Entry 2Z6A (X-ray diffraction, 2.88 A resolution); this record covers chains D and A of the 3 polymer chains in the assembly.

# Chain D
Molecule: 13-nt DNA strand
Sequence (13 nucleotides; each row starts with the number of its first residue):
   421 TGATAGCGCTATC

# Chain A
Protein: Modification methylase HhaI
Source organism: Haemophilus parahaemolyticus
Notes: EC 2.1.1.37
Reference sequence: P05102 (MTH1_HAEPH); residues 1-327 here = UniProt positions 1-327
Chain sequence (327 residues; row label = number of the first residue in the row):
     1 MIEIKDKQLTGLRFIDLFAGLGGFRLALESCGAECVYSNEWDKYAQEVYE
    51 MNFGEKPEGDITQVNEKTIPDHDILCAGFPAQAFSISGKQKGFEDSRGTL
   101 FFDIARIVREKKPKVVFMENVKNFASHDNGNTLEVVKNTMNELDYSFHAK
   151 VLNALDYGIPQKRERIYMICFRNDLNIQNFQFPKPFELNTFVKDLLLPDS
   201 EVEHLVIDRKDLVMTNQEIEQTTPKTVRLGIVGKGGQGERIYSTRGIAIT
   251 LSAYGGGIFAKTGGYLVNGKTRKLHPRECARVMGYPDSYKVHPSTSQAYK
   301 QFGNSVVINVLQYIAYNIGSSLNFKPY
Sequence notes: engineered mutation Ala81 (Cys in P05102)
Curated features (UniProtKB/Swiss-Prot):
  - mutagenesis: Gln237 (Q237X: Decrease in enzyme activity due to 98%-99% loss of DNA-binding activity. No change in substrate specificity)
Ligand contacts: S-adenosylhomocysteine (SAH): Phe18, Ala19, Gly20, Leu21, Gly22, Gly23, Phe24, Asn39, Glu40, Trp41, Asp42, Asp60, Ile61, Thr62, Gly78, Phe79, Pro80, Leu100, Tyr285, Gln301, Asn304, Ser305, Val306

# Chain D / chain A interface
Residue-residue contacts (45; chain D residue first):
  DT424(D) - Arg228(A)  salt bridge to the phosphate
  DA425(D) - Lys162(A)  hydrogen bond to the phosphate
  DA425(D) - Thr226(A)  hydrogen bond to the phosphate
  DA425(D) - Arg228(A)  phosphate contact
  DA425(D) - Arg240(A)  hydrogen bond to the sugar
  DA425(D) - Tyr242(A)  phosphate contact
  DG426(D) - Ser85(A)  phosphate contact
  DG426(D) - Ile86(A)  hydrogen bond to the base
  DG426(D) - Ser87(A)  base contact
  DG426(D) - Lys162(A)  salt bridge to the phosphate
  DG426(D) - Gln237(A)  hydrogen bond to the base
  DG426(D) - Arg240(A)  hydrogen bond to the base
  DG426(D) - Ile249(A)  phosphate contact
  DG426(D) - Thr250(A)  hydrogen bond to the phosphate
  DC427(D) - Phe79(A)  hydrogen bond to the base
  DC427(D) - Ala81(A)  base contact
  DC427(D) - Ser85(A)  hydrogen bond to the phosphate
  DC427(D) - Ile86(A)  phosphate contact
  DC427(D) - Glu119(A)  hydrogen bond to the base
  DC427(D) - Asn120(A)  base contact
  DC427(D) - Val121(A)  phosphate contact
  DC427(D) - Arg163(A)  hydrogen bond to the base
  DC427(D) - Arg165(A)  salt bridge to the phosphate
  DC427(D) - Thr250(A)  phosphate contact
  DC427(D) - Ser252(A)  phosphate contact
  DC427(D) - Ala253(A)  hydrogen bond to the phosphate
  DC427(D) - Gly303(A)  sugar contact
  DC427(D) - Asn304(A)  base contact
  DC427(D) - Ser305(A)  base contact
  DG428(D) - Gln82(A)  phosphate contact
  DG428(D) - Ser85(A)  sugar contact
  DG428(D) - Ser87(A)  hydrogen bond to the sugar
  DG428(D) - Gly88(A)  sugar contact
  DG428(D) - Gln237(A)  hydrogen bond to the base
  DG428(D) - Ser252(A)  phosphate contact
  DG428(D) - Ala253(A)  hydrogen bond to the phosphate
  DG428(D) - Tyr254(A)  hydrogen bond to the phosphate
  DG428(D) - Gly255(A)  base contact
  DG428(D) - Gly256(A)  hydrogen bond to the base
  DC429(D) - Gln82(A)  phosphate contact
  DC429(D) - Arg97(A)  salt bridge to the phosphate
  DC429(D) - Tyr254(A)  hydrogen bond to the base
  DC429(D) - Gly255(A)  base contact
  DC429(D) - Gly256(A)  base contact
  DT430(D) - Lys89(A)  salt bridge to the phosphate
Also at the interface, not in a pair above, chain A (33 interface residues in all): Gly78, Pro80, Asn216

# Overview
7 residues of chain D and 33 residues of chain A are in contact, with 18 hydrogen bonds and 5 salt bridges.
Polar contacts include DG426(D)-Ile86(A), DG426(D)-Gln237(A) and DG426(D)-Arg240(A). Bound to chain A:
S-adenosylhomocysteine. From UniProt: one mutagenesis site on chain A.
Here chain D is a 13-nt DNA strand and chain A is Modification methylase HhaI (Haemophilus parahaemolyticus).
Entry 2Z6A (S-Adenosyl-L-methionine-Dependent Methyl Transfer: Observable Precatalytic Intermediates during
DNA Cytosine Methylation) was determined by X-ray diffraction.
